PDB entry 2AG1 | X-ray diffraction, 2.58 A resolution | chains A and C of the 4 polymer chains in the assembly

# Chain A (and C)
Name: benzaldehyde lyase
From: Pseudomonas fluorescens
Notes: EC 4.1.2.38; chain C of this document is another copy of the same molecule, construct and numbering; everything in this record applies to it too
Sequence (563 residues; each row starts with the number of its first residue):
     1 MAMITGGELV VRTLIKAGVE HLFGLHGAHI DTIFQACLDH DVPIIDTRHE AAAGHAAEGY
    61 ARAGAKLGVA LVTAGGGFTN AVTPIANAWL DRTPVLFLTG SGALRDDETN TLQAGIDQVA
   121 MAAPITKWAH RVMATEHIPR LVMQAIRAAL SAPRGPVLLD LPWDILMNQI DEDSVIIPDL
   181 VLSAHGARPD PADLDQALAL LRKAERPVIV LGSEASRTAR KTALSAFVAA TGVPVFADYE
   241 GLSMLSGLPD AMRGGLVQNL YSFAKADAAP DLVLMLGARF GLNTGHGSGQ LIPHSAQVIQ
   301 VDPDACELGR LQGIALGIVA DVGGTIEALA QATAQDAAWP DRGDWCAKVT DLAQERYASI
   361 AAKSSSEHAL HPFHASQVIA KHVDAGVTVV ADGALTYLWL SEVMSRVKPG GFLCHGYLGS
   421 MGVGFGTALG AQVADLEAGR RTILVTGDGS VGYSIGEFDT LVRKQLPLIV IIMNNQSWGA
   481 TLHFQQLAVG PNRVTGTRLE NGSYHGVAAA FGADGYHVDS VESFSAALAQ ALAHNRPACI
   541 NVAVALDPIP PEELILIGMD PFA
Unresolved in the structure: 1-2, 556-563
Modified positions: Mse1, Mse559 (selenomethionine); Mse3, Mse121, Mse133, Mse143, Mse167, Mse244, Mse252, Mse275, Mse404, Mse421, Mse473 (selenomethionine; parent Met)
Construct notes: modified residue (1, 3, 121, 133, 143, 167, 244, 252, 275, 404, 421, 473, 559)
Metal / ion sites: Mg2+: Asp448, Asn475, Ser477 (together with thiamine diphosphate)
Ligand contacts:
  - thiamine diphosphate: Leu25, His26, Gly27, Glu50, Thr73, Gly76, Gly77, Asn80, Gln113
  - thiamine diphosphate (TPP): Gly393, Ala394, Leu395, Thr396, Gly419, Ser420, Mse421, Gly447, Asp448, Gly449, Ser450, Tyr453, Asn475, Ser477, Trp478, Gly479, Ala480, Thr481

# Interface between chain A and chain C
Residue-residue contacts - 28 pairs, chain A then chain C:
  Leu104(A) with Mse133(C); His137(C)
  Arg105(A) with His137(C)
  Asp106(A) with His137(C), hydrogen bond (backbone-side chain)
  Asp107(A) with His130(C), salt bridge; His137(C); Arg140(C), hydrogen bond (backbone-side chain)
  Glu108(A) with Trp128(C); His130(C), salt bridge; Arg140(C), hydrogen bond (backbone-side chain); Leu141(C); Gln144(C)
  Thr109(A) with Arg140(C)
  Trp128(A) with Glu108(C)
  His130(A) with Asp107(C), salt bridge; Glu108(C), salt bridge
  Arg131(A) with Mse133(C)
  Mse133(A) with Leu104(C); Arg131(C); Mse133(C)
  His137(A) with Leu104(C); Arg105(C); Asp106(C), hydrogen bond (side chain-backbone); Asp107(C)
  Arg140(A) with Asp107(C), hydrogen bond (side chain-backbone); Glu108(C), hydrogen bond (side chain-backbone); Thr109(C)
  Gln144(A) with Glu108(C)
Also at the interface, not in a pair above, chain A (14 interface residues in all): Leu141

# Summary
Chain A and chain C each contribute 14 residues to their interface, with 6 hydrogen bonds and 4 salt bridges.
Polar contacts include Asp107(A)-His130(C), Glu108(A)-His130(C) and Asp106(A)-His137(C). Ligands of chain A:
thiamine diphosphate. The Mg2+ site is built by Asp448(A), Asn475(A) and Ser477(A).
Chain A and chain C are both benzaldehyde lyase (Pseudomonas fluorescens); the structure, Crystal structure of
Benzaldehyde lyase (BAL)- SeMet, was determined by X-ray diffraction (same publication as 2AG0).
